7P77 - chains B and A of the 9 polymer chains in the assembly; structure by electron microscopy, 2.98 A resolution.

# Chain B
Protein: Spike glycoprotein
Source organism: Severe acute respiratory syndrome coronavirus 2
UniProtKB: P0DTC2 (SPIKE_SARS2); residue numbers follow UniProt; this construct covers 1-1208
Sequence (1288 residues; row label = number of the first residue in the row):
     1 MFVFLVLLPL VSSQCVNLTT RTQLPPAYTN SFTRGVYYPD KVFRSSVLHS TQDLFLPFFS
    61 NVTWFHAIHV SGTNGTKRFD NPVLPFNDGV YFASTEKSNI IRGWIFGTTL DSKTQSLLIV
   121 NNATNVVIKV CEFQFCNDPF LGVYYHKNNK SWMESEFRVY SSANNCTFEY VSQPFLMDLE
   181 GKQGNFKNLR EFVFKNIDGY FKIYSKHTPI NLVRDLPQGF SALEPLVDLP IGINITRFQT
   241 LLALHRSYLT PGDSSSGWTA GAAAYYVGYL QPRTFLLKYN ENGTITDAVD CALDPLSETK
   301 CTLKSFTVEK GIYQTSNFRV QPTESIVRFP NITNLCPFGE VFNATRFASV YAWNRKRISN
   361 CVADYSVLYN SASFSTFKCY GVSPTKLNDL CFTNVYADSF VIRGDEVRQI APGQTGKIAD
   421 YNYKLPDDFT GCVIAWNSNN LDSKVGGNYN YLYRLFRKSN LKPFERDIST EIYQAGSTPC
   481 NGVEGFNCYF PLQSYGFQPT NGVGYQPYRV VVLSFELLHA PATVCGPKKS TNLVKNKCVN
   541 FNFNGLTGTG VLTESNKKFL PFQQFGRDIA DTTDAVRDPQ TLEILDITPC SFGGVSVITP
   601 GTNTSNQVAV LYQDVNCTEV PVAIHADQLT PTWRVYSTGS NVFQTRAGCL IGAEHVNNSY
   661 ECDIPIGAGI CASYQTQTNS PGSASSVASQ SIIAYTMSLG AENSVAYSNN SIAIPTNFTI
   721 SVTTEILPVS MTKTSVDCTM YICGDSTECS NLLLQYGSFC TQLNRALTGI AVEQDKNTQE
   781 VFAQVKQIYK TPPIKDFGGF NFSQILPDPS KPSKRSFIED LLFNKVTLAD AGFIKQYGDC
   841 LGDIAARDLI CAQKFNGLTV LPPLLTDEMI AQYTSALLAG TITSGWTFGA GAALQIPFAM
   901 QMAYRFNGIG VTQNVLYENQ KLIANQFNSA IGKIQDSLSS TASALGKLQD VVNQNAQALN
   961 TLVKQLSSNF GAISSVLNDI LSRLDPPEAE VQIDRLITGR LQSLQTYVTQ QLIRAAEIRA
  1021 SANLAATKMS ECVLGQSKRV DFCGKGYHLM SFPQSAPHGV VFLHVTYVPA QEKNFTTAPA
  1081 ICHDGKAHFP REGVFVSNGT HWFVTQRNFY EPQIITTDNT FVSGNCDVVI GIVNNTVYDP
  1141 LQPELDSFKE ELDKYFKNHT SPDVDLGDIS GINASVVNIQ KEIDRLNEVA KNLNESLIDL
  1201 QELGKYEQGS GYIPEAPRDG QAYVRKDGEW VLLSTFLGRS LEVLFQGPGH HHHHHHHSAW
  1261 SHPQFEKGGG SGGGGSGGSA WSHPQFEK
Disordered / not traced: 1-25, 67-78, 142-152, 175-185, 244-260, 677-690, 829-851, 1150-1288
Disulfide bonds: Cys131-Cys166, Cys291-Cys301, Cys336-Cys361, Cys379-Cys432, Cys391-Cys525, Cys480-Cys488, Cys538-Cys590, Cys617-Cys649, Cys662-Cys671, Cys738-Cys760, Cys743-Cys749, Cys1032-Cys1043, Cys1082-Cys1126
Covalent attachments: N-acetylglucosamine (NAG) linked to Asn61, Asn165, Asn234, Asn282, Asn331, Asn343, Asn603, Asn616, Asn657, Asn709, Asn717, Asn801, Asn1074, Asn1098, Asn1134
Sequence notes: engineered mutation Gly682 (Arg in P0DTC2), Ser683 (Arg in P0DTC2), Ser685 (Arg in P0DTC2), Pro986 (Lys in P0DTC2), Pro987 (Val in P0DTC2); expression tag (1209-1288)
Curated features (UniProtKB/Swiss-Prot):
  - region: Asn280 to Cys301 (Putative superantigen), Arg403 to Asp405 (Integrin-binding motif), Asn448 to Phe456 (Immunodominant HLA epitope recognized by the CD8+), Pro681, Ala684 (Putative superantigen), Ser816 to Tyr837 (Fusion peptide 1), Lys835 to Phe855 (Fusion peptide 2), Asp1163 to Glu1202 (Heptad repeat 2)
  - site: Arg815, Ser816 (Cleavage)
  - glycosylation: Asn17 (N-linked (GlcNAc...) (complex) asparagine), Asn61 (N-linked (GlcNAc...) (hybrid) asparagine), Asn74 (N-linked (GlcNAc...) (complex) asparagine), Asn122 (N-linked (GlcNAc...) (hybrid) asparagine), Asn149 (N-linked (GlcNAc...) (complex) asparagine), Asn165 (N-linked (GlcNAc...) (complex) asparagine), Asn234 (N-linked (GlcNAc...) (high mannose) asparagine), Asn282 (N-linked (GlcNAc...) (complex) asparagine), Thr323 (O-linked (GalNAc) threonine), Ser325 (O-linked (HexNAc...) serine), Asn331 (N-linked (GlcNAc...) (complex) asparagine), Asn343 (N-linked (GlcNAc...) (complex) asparagine), Asn603 (N-linked (GlcNAc...) (hybrid) asparagine), Asn616 (N-linked (GlcNAc...) (complex) asparagine), Asn657 (N-linked (GlcNAc...) (complex) asparagine), Thr676 (O-linked (GlcNAc...) threonine), Thr678 (O-linked (GlcNAc...) threonine), Asn709 (N-linked (GlcNAc...) (high mannose) asparagine), Asn717 (N-linked (GlcNAc...) (hybrid) asparagine), Asn801 (N-linked (GlcNAc...) (hybrid) asparagine) and 6 more in UniProt
What the authors report for this chain:
  - mutagenesis - K417N, K417N/E484K/N501Y, E484K, N501Y: decreased binding to sybody#15 (chain A)

# Chain A
Protein: sybody#15
Source organism: synthetic construct
Notes: antibody fragment or engineered binder
Sequence (114 residues; row label = number of the first residue in the row; a row labelled like 82A-82C holds insertion residues (82A, then the next letters in order)):
     1 QVQLVESGGG LVQAGGSLRL SCAASGFPVK NFEMEWYRKA PGKEREWVAA IQ
   52A S
    53 GGVETYYADS VKGRFTISRD NAKNTVYLQM
82A-82C NSL
    83 KPEDTAVYYC FVYVGRSYIG QGTQVTVS
Disulfide bonds: Cys22-Cys92

# Interface between chain B and chain A
Pairs across the interface - 32 pairs, chain B then chain A:
  Arg403(B) - Glu35(A)  salt bridge
  Arg403(B) - Tyr95(A)
  Asp405(B) - Glu33(A)
  Glu406(B) - Tyr95(A)
  Gly416(B) - Gly97(A)
  Lys417(B) - Gly97(A)
  Lys417(B) - Arg98(A)
  Lys417(B) - Ser99(A)  hydrogen bond
  Tyr421(B) - Arg98(A)  hydrogen bond
  Gly446(B) - Asp61(A)
  Tyr449(B) - Arg45(A)
  Tyr449(B) - Glu46(A)
  Tyr449(B) - Trp47(A)
  Tyr453(B) - Tyr95(A)  hydrogen bond
  Leu455(B) - Ser99(A)
  Gln493(B) - Tyr37(A)
  Gln493(B) - Arg45(A)
  Gln498(B) - Trp47(A)
  Pro499(B) - Asp61(A)
  Thr500(B) - Tyr58(A)
  Thr500(B) - Tyr59(A)  hydrogen bond (side chain-backbone)
  Thr500(B) - Asp61(A)
  Thr500(B) - Lys64(A)
  Asn501(B) - Trp47(A)
  Gly502(B) - Tyr58(A)
  Tyr505(B) - Glu33(A)
  Tyr505(B) - Met34(A)
  Tyr505(B) - Glu35(A)
  Tyr505(B) - Ala50(A)  hydrophobic
  Tyr505(B) - Ile51(A)  hydrogen bond (side chain-backbone)
  Tyr505(B) - Gln52(A)  hydrogen bond (side chain-backbone)
  Tyr505(B) - Tyr58(A)  hydrophobic
Also at the interface, not in a pair above, chain B (21 interface residues in all): Asp420, Phe456, Asn460, Gly496
Also at the interface, not in a pair above, chain A (20 interface residues in all): Ala60, Ile101
From the paper, about this interface:
  - epitope / paratope residues, chain B: Lys444(B), Pro491(B)
  - hot spots on chain B (mutagenesis) - Q493R: decreased binding to sybody#15 (chain A)

# Summary
21 residues of chain B face 20 of chain A across their interface, with 6 hydrogen bonds and 1 salt bridge.
Polar contacts include Arg403(B)-Glu35(A), Lys417(B)-Ser99(A) and Tyr421(B)-Arg98(A). The paper reports that
K417N, K417N/E484K/N501Y and E484K of chain B, among others, reduce binding to sybody#15 (chain A);
epitope/paratope residues Lys444(B) and Pro491(B); 5 substitutions were tested in all.
Here chain B is Spike glycoprotein (Severe acute respiratory syndrome coronavirus 2) and chain A is sybody#15
(synthetic construct). Entry 7P77 (SARS-CoV-2 spike protein in complex with sybody#15 and sybody#68 in a 3up
conformation) was determined by electron microscopy together with 7P78, 7P79, 7P7A and 7P7B from the same
study.
